4ERM - chains C and D of the 8 polymer chains in the assembly; structure by X-ray diffraction, 3.95 A resolution.

# Chain C (and D)
Protein: Ribonucleoside-diphosphate reductase 1 subunit alpha
Organism: Escherichia coli K-12
Notes: EC 1.17.4.1; chain D of this document is another copy of the same molecule, construct and numbering; everything in this record applies to it too
UniProtKB: P00452 (RIR1_ECOLI); residues 1-761 here = UniProt positions 1-761
Chain sequence (761 residues; numbered 1 to 761; the number before each row is that of its first residue):
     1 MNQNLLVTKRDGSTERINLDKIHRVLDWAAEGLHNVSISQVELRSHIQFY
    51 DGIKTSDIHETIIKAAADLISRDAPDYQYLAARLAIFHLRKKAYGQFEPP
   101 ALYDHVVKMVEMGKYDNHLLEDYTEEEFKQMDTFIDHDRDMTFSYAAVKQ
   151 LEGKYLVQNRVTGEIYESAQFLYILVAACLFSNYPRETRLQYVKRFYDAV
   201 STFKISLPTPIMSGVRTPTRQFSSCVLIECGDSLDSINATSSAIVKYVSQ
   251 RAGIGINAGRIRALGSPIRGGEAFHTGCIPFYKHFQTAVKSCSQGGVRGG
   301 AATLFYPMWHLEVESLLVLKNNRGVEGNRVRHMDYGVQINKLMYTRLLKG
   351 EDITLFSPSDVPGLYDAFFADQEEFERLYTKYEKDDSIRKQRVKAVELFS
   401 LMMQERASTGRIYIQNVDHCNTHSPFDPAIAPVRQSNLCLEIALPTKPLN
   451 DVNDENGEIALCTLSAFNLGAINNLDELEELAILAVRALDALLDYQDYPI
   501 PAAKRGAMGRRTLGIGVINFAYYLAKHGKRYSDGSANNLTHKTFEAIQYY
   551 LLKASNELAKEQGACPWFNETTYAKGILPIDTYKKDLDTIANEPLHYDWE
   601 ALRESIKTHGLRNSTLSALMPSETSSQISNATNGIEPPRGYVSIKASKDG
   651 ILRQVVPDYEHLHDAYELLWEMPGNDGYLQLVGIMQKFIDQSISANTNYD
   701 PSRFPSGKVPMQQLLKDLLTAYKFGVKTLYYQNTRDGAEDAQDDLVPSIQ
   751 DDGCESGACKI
Not modelled in the structure: 1-6, 738-761 (chain D: 1-4, 738-761)
Ligand contacts:
  - 2'-deoxyadenosine-5'-diphosphate (DAT): Leu-207, Pro-208, Thr-209, Ser-224, Cys-225, Arg-251, Gly-253, Asn-437, Leu-438, Cys-439, Glu-441, Leu-464, Met-620, Pro-621, Ser-622, Glu-623, Thr-624, Ser-625
  - 2'-deoxyadenosine 5'-triphosphate (DTP): Val-7, Lys-9, Arg-10, Glu-15, Arg-16, Ile-17, Asn-18, Lys-21, Ile-22, Val-25, Thr-55, Ile-58, His-59, Ile-62, Phe-87, Lys-91
  - 2'-deoxyadenosine 5'-triphosphate: Asp-232, Ser-233, Leu-234, Ile-237, Ile-261, Arg-262, Ile-268, Arg-269, Phe-274, His-275, Thr-276, Phe-281
UniProt features mapped onto this chain:
  - active site: Asn-437 (Proton acceptor), Cys-439 (Cysteine radical intermediate), Glu-441 (Proton acceptor)
  - binding site (ATP): Lys-9, Glu-15 to Lys-21, Thr-55, Lys-91
  - binding site (GDP): Thr-209, Asn-437, Glu-441, Glu-623 to Ser-625
  - binding site (dTTP): Asp-232 to Leu-234, Arg-262, Arg-269
  - site: Cys-225 (Important for hydrogen atom transfer), Cys-462 (Important for hydrogen atom transfer), Tyr-730 (Important for electron transfer), Tyr-731 (Important for electron transfer), Cys-754 (Interacts with thioredoxin/glutaredoxin), Cys-759 (Interacts with thioredoxin/glutaredoxin)
  - modified residue: Lys-283 (N6-acetyllysine)
  - natural variant: Met-1 to Asn-2 (deletion: In 15% of the chains), Met-1 (deletion: In 30% of the chains)
  - mutagenesis: Glu-441 (E441A/Q: Loss of activity; E441D: Decrease in activity), Tyr-730 (Y730F: Loss of activity), Tyr-731 (Y731F: Loss of activity)

# Interface between chain C and chain D
Pairs across the interface (47; chain C residue first):
  Val-161(C) with Phe-274(D), hydrophobic
  Leu-234(C) with Val-245(D), hydrophobic; Ser-249(D)
  Asp-235(C) with Lys-246(D), salt bridge
  Asn-238(C) with Ser-242(D); Val-245(D)
  Ser-241(C) with His-284(D)
  Ser-242(C) with Asn-238(D); Ser-242(D)
  Val-245(C) with Leu-234(D), hydrophobic; Asn-238(D)
  Lys-246(C) with Asp-235(D), salt bridge
  Ser-249(C) with Leu-234(D)
  Leu-264(C) with Gln-294(D)
  Phe-274(C) with Val-161(D), hydrophobic
  Thr-276(C) with Ser-291(D); Cys-292(D), hydrogen bond (side chain-backbone); Ser-293(D), hydrogen bond (side chain-backbone); Gln-294(D)
  Pro-280(C) with Lys-290(D); Ser-291(D); Ser-293(D); Gly-295(D)
  Phe-281(C) with Ser-291(D)
  Lys-283(C) with Thr-287(D)
  His-284(C) with Ser-241(D); His-284(D); Thr-287(D), hydrogen bond; Ala-288(D), hydrogen bond (side chain-backbone)
  Thr-287(C) with Lys-283(D); His-284(D), hydrogen bond; Thr-287(D), hydrogen bond
  Ala-288(C) with His-284(D)
  Lys-290(C) with Pro-280(D)
  Ser-291(C) with Thr-276(D); Pro-280(D); Phe-281(D)
  Cys-292(C) with Thr-276(D), hydrogen bond (backbone-side chain)
  Ser-293(C) with Thr-276(D), hydrogen bond (backbone-side chain); Pro-280(D)
  Gln-294(C) with Leu-264(D); Thr-276(D)
  Gly-295(C) with Pro-280(D); Gly-327(D)
  Glu-326(C) with His-332(D), salt bridge
  Gly-327(C) with Gly-295(D)
  His-332(C) with Glu-326(D), salt bridge
Other interface residues (no listed pair), chain C (29 interface residues in all): Asp-451, Asn-453
Other interface residues (no listed pair), chain D (31 interface residues in all): Asn-328, Arg-331, Asp-451, Asn-453

# Overview
Chain C and chain D form an interface of 29 and 31 residues respectively; the contacts include 8 hydrogen
bonds and 4 salt bridges. Polar contacts include Asp-235(C)/Lys-246(D), Glu-326(C)/His-332(D) and
Thr-276(C)/Cys-292(D). Bound to chain C: 2'-deoxyadenosine 5'-triphosphate and
2'-deoxyadenosine-5'-diphosphate.
Chain C and chain D are both Ribonucleoside-diphosphate reductase 1 subunit alpha (Escherichia coli K-12); the
structure, Crystal structure of the dATP inhibited E. coli class Ia ribonucleotide reductase complex at 4
Angstroms ..., was determined by X-ray diffraction, deposited together with 4ERP.
